Entry 4EB7 (X-ray diffraction, 2.75 A resolution); this record covers chains A and B of the 3 polymer chains in the assembly.

# Chain A (and B)
Molecule: Probable cysteine desulfurase 2
Source organism: Archaeoglobus fulgidus
Notes: EC 2.8.1.7; chain B of this document is another copy of the same molecule, construct and numbering; everything in this record applies to it too
UniProt: O29689 (ISCS2_ARCFU); residues 1-382 here = UniProt positions 1-382
Amino-acid sequence (382 residues; numbered 1 to 382; the number before each row is that of its first residue):
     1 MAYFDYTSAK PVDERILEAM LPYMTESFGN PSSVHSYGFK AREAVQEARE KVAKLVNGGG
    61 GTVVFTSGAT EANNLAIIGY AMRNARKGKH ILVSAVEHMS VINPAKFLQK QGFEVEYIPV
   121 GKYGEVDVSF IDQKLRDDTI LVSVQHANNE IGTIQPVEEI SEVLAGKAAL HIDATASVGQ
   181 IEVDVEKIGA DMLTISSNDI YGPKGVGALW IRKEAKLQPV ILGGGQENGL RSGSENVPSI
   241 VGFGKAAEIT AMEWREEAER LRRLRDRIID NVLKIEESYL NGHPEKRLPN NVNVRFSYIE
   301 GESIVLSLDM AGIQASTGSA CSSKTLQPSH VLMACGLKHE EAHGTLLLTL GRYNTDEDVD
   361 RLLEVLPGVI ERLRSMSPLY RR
Not modelled in the structure: 1, 324, 381-382 (chain B: 1, 379-382)
Residues lining bound ligands: pyridoxal phosphate (PLP): Gly68, Ala69, Thr70, Asn73, His98, Ser100, Asn149, Asp173, Thr175, Asp199

# Chain A / chain B interface
Residue-residue contacts (88; chain A residue first):
  Tyr3(A) - Phe28(B)  hydrophobic
  Asp5(A) - Ser33(B)  hydrogen bond
  Asp5(A) - His35(B)  salt bridge
  Ser8(A) - Asn30(B)  hydrogen bond (backbone-side chain)
  Ser8(A) - Ser33(B)
  Ala9(A) - Phe28(B)
  Ala9(A) - Gly29(B)
  Ala9(A) - Asn30(B)
  Lys10(A) - Phe28(B)
  Pro11(A) - Met24(B)
  Pro11(A) - Phe28(B)
  Val12(A) - Met24(B)  hydrogen bond (backbone-backbone)
  Val12(A) - Thr25(B)
  Leu17(A) - Leu21(B)  hydrophobic
  Leu17(A) - Met24(B)  hydrophobic
  Leu21(A) - Leu17(B)  hydrophobic
  Met24(A) - Pro11(B)
  Met24(A) - Val12(B)  hydrogen bond (backbone-backbone)
  Met24(A) - Leu17(B)  hydrophobic
  Thr25(A) - Pro11(B)
  Thr25(A) - Val12(B)
  Phe28(A) - Tyr3(B)  hydrophobic
  Phe28(A) - Ala9(B)
  Phe28(A) - Lys10(B)
  Phe28(A) - Pro11(B)  hydrophobic
  Phe28(A) - Lys204(B)  hydrogen bond (backbone-side chain)
  Gly29(A) - Lys204(B)  hydrogen bond (backbone-side chain)
  Asn30(A) - Ser8(B)  hydrogen bond (side chain-backbone)
  Asn30(A) - Ala9(B)
  Ser33(A) - Asp5(B)  hydrogen bond
  Ser33(A) - Ser8(B)
  Val34(A) - Val305(B)
  Val34(A) - Leu306(B)
  His35(A) - Asp5(B)  salt bridge
  His35(A) - Asp309(B)
  His35(A) - Gln314(B)
  His35(A) - Ala315(B)
  Ser36(A) - Asp309(B)  hydrogen bond (backbone-side chain)
  Ser36(A) - Gln314(B)
  Tyr37(A) - Gln314(B)
  Phe39(A) - Leu306(B)  hydrophobic
  Ser67(A) - Ser67(B)
  Ser67(A) - Arg231(B)  hydrogen bond
  Thr70(A) - Ile221(B)
  Thr70(A) - Leu222(B)
  Thr70(A) - Gly233(B)
  Asn74(A) - Val220(B)
  Asn74(A) - Ile221(B)
  Asn74(A) - Leu222(B)  hydrogen bond (side chain-backbone)
  Met99(A) - Gly223(B)
  Ser100(A) - Leu222(B)
  Ser100(A) - Gly223(B)
  Asn103(A) - Leu222(B)
  Asn103(A) - Gly223(B)  hydrogen bond (side chain-backbone)
  Phe107(A) - Gln218(B)
  Phe107(A) - Leu222(B)  hydrophobic
  Lys204(A) - Phe28(B)  hydrogen bond (side chain-backbone)
  Lys204(A) - Gly29(B)  hydrogen bond (side chain-backbone)
  Lys204(A) - Glu235(B)
  Lys204(A) - Asn236(B)
  Gly205(A) - Asn236(B)
  Val220(A) - Asn74(B)
  Ile221(A) - Thr70(B)
  Ile221(A) - Asn74(B)
  Leu222(A) - Thr70(B)
  Leu222(A) - Asn74(B)  hydrogen bond (backbone-side chain)
  Leu222(A) - Ser100(B)
  Leu222(A) - Pro104(B)  hydrophobic
  Leu222(A) - Phe107(B)  hydrophobic
  Gly223(A) - Met99(B)
  Gly223(A) - Ser100(B)
  Gly223(A) - Asn103(B)  hydrogen bond (backbone-side chain)
  Arg231(A) - Ser67(B)  hydrogen bond
  Ser232(A) - Thr70(B)
  Gly233(A) - Thr70(B)
  Glu235(A) - Lys204(B)
  Asn236(A) - Lys204(B)
  Asn236(A) - Gly205(B)
  Glu302(A) - Val34(B)
  Val305(A) - Val34(B)
  Leu306(A) - Val34(B)
  Leu306(A) - Phe39(B)  hydrophobic
  Asp309(A) - His35(B)
  Asp309(A) - Ser36(B)  hydrogen bond
  Asp309(A) - Phe39(B)
  Gln314(A) - His35(B)
  Gln314(A) - Tyr37(B)
  Ala315(A) - His35(B)
Other interface residues (no listed pair), chain A (50 interface residues in all): Glu71, Pro104, Gly224, Val237, Pro238, Ser322
Other interface residues (no listed pair), chain B (51 interface residues in all): Met20, Glu71, Ile78, Gly224, Ser232, Ser234, Ser322

# Summary
The interface between chain A and chain B involves 50 residues on one side and 51 on the other; the contacts
include 18 hydrogen bonds and 2 salt bridges. Polar pairs include Asp5(A)-His35(B), Asp5(A)-Ser33(B) and
Ser8(A)-Asn30(B). Chain A binds pyridoxal phosphate.
Chain A and chain B are both Probable cysteine desulfurase 2 (Archaeoglobus fulgidus); the structure, A.
fulgidus IscS-IscU complex structure, was determined by X-ray diffraction together with 4EB5 from the same
study.
